Entry 4A0V (electron microscopy, 10.70 A resolution (very low resolution: no residue pairs are listed; an interface is given only as per-side residue counts)); this record covers chains F and O of the 16 polymer chains in the assembly.

# Chain F (and O)
Name: T-complex protein 1 subunit beta
Source organism: Bos taurus
Notes: chain O of this document is another copy of the same molecule, construct and numbering; everything in this record applies to it too
UniProtKB: Q3ZBH0 (TCPB_BOVIN); residues 1-513 here correspond to UniProt positions 14-526 (UniProt number = residue number + 13)
Amino-acid sequence (513 residues; row label = number of the first residue in the row):
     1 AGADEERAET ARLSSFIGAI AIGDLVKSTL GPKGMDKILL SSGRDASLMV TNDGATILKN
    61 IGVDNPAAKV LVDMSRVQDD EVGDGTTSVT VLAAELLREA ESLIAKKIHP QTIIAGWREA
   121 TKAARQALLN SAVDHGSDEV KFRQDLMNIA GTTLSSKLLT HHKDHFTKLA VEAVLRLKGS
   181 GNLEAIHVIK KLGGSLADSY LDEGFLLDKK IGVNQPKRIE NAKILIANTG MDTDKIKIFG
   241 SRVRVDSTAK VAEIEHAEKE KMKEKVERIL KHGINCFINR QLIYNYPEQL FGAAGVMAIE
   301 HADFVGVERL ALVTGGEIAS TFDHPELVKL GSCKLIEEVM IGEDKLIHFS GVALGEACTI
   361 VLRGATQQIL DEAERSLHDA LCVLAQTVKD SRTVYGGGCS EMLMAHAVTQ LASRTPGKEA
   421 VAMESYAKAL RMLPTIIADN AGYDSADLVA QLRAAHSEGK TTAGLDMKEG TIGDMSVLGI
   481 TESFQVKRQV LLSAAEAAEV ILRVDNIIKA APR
Unresolved in the structure: 233-256 (chain O: 233-263)
UniProt features mapped onto this chain:
  - binding site (ADP): Gly31, Gly85, Thr86, Thr87, Ser88, Ser155, Ser156, Gly397, Glu482, Lys487
  - binding site (ATP): Gly31, Gly85, Thr86, Thr87, Glu482, Lys487
  - binding site (Mg(2+)): Asp84
  - modified residue: Ser47 (Phosphoserine), Lys141 (N6-acetyllysine), Lys168 (N6-acetyllysine), Ser247 (Phosphoserine), Thr248 (Phosphothreonine)
  - cross-link: Lys235 (Glycyl lysine isopeptide (Lys-Gly) (interchain with G-Cter in SUMO2))

# Chain F / chain O interface
At this resolution (11 A) residue pairs are not listed: 21 residues of chain F and 25 of chain O lie at the interface.

# Overview
21 residues of chain F face 25 of chain O across their interface. UniProt lists 10 ADP-binding residues, 6
ATP-binding residues and Mg2+-binding residue Asp84(F) on chain F.
Chain F and chain O are both T-complex protein 1 subunit beta (Bos taurus); the structure, model refined
against the Symmetry-free cryo-EM map of TRiC-AMP-PNP, was determined by electron microscopy, deposited
together with 4A0O, 4A0W and 4A13.
